PDB entry 1VXR | X-ray diffraction, 2.20 A resolution | chain A

# Chain A
Name: Protein (acetylcholinesterase)
Source organism: Torpedo californica
Notes: EC 3.1.1.7
UniProt: P04058 (ACES_TORCA); residues 1-537 here correspond to UniProt positions 22-558 (UniProt number = residue number + 21)
Sequence (537 residues; row label = number of the first residue in the row):
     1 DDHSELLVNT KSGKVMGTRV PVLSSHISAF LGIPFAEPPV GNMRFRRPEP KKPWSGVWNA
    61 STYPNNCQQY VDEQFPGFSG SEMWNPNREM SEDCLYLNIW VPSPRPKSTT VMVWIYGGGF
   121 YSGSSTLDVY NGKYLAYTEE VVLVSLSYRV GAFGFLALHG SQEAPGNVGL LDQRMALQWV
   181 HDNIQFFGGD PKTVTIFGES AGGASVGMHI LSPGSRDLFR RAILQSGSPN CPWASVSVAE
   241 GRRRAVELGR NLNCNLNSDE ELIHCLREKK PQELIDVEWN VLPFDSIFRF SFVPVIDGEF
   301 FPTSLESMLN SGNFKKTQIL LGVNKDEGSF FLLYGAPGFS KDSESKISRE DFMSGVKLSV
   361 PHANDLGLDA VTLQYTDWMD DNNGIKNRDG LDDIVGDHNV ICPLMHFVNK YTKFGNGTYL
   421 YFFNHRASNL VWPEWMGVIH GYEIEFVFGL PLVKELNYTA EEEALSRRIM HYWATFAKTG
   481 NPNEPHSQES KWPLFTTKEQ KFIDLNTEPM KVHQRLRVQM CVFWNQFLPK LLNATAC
Disordered / not traced: 1-3, 536-537
Disulfide bonds: Cys67-Cys94, Cys254-Cys265, Cys402-Cys521
Covalent attachments: N-acetylglucosamine (NAG) linked to Asn59, Asn416; O-ethylmethylphosphonic acid ester group (VX) linked to Ser200
Residues lining bound ligands: O-ethylmethylphosphonic acid ester group (VX): Gly117, Gly118, Gly119, Tyr121, Ala201, Trp233, Phe288, Phe290, Phe331, His440
UniProt features mapped onto this chain:
  - active site: Ser200 (Acyl-ester intermediate), Glu327 (Charge relay system), His440 (Charge relay system)
  - glycosylation (N-linked (GlcNAc...) asparagine): Asn59, Asn416, Asn457, Asn533
Reported in the primary citation:
  - catalytic residues: Ser200 (citing earlier work)
  - catalytic residues: His440 (proposed by the authors, not directly observed)
  - catalytic residues: Glu327
  - binding site for O-ethylmethylphosphonic acid ester group: Ser200
  - conformationally variable residues (side-chain flip): His440
  - contacts within the chain: Glu199-His440

# Overview
N-acetylglucosamine is covalently linked to Asn59 and Asn416. O-ethylmethylphosphonic acid ester group is
covalently linked to Ser200. Curated annotation (UniProt) lists 3 active-site residues. From the paper:
catalytic residues Ser200, His440 and Glu327; a binding site for O-ethylmethylphosphonic acid ester group at
Ser200.
Chain A is Protein (acetylcholinesterase) (Torpedo californica); the structure, O-ethylmethylphosphonylated
acetylcholinesterase obtained by reaction with O-ethyl-S-[2-[BIS(1-methylethyl)amino]ethyl]
methylphosphonothioate (VX), was determined by X-ray diffraction together with 1VXO from the same study.
